PDB entry 2NRY | X-ray diffraction, 2.15 A resolution | chain A

Chain A:
Protein: interleukin-1 receptor-associated kinase 4
From: Homo sapiens
Notes: EC 2.7.11.1; fragment: Protein kinase
UniProt: Q9NWZ3 (IRAK4_HUMAN); numbering as in UniProt (aligned over 154-460)
Chain sequence (307 residues; each row starts with the number of its first residue):
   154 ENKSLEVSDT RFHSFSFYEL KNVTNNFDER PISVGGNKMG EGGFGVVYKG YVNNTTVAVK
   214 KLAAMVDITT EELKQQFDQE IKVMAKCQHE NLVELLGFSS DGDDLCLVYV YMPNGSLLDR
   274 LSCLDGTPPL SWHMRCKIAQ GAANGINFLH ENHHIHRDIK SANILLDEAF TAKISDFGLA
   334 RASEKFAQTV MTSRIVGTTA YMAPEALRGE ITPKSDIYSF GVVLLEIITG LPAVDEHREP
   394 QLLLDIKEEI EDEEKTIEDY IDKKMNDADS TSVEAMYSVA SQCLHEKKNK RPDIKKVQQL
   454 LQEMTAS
Disordered / not traced: 154-163, 218-220, 337-341, 459-460
Construct notes: modified residue (345)
Modified positions: T345 (phosphothreonine; TPO)
UniProt features mapped onto this chain:
  - active site: D311 (Proton acceptor)
  - binding site (ATP): M192 to V200, K213, K313 to N316, D329
  - modified residue: T342 (Phosphothreonine), T345 (Phosphothreonine), S346 (Phosphoserine)
  - natural variant: G298 (G298D: In IMD67)
  - mutagenesis: K213 (K213A: Loss of kinase activity)
Ligand contacts: staurosporine (STU): M192, G193, E194, G195, G196, V200, A211, K213, V246, Y262, V263, Y264, M265, G268, A315, N316, L318, S328, D329

Summary:
Ligands of chain A: staurosporine. Curated annotation (UniProt) lists active-site residue D311, 15 ATP-binding
residues and one mutagenesis site.
Chain A is interleukin-1 receptor-associated kinase 4 (Homo sapiens); the structure, Crystal structure of
IRAK-4, was determined by X-ray diffraction together with 2NRU from the same study.
